2AX0 - chain A; structure by X-ray diffraction, 2.00 A resolution.

Chain A:
Name: Genome polyprotein
Organism: Hepatitis C virus
Notes: EC 2.7.7.48; fragment: NS5B RNA-directed RNA polymerase
UniProt: P26663 (POLG_HCVBK); residues 1-570 here correspond to UniProt positions 2419-2988 (UniProt number = residue number + 2418)
Chain sequence (580 residues; row label = number of the first residue in the row):
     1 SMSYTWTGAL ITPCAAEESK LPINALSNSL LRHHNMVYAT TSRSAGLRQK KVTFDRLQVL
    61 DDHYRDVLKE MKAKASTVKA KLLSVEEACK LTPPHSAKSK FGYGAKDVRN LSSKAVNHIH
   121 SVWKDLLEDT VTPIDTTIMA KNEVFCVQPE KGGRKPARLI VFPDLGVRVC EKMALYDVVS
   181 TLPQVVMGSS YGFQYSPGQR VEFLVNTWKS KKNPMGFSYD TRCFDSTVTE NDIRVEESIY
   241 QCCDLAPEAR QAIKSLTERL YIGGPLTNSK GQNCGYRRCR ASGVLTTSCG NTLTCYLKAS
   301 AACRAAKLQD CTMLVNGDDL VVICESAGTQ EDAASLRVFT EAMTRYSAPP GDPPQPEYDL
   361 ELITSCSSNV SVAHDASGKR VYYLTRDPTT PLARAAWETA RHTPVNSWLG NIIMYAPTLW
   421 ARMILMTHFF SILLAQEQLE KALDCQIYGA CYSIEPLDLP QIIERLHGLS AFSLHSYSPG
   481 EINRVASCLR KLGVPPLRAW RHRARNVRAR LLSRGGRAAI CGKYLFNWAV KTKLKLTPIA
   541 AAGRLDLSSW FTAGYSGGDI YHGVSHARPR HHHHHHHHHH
Unresolved in the structure: 541-548, 563-580
Construct notes: engineered mutation A499 (Val2917 in P26663), N506 (Ser2924 in P26663), R514 (Gln2932 in P26663), I520 (Thr2938 in P26663), A540 (Pro2958 in P26663), G543 (Ser2961 in P26663), S549 (Gly2967 in P26663), T552 (Val2970 in P26663), G563 (Ser2981 in P26663), V564 (Leu2982 in P26663), H566 (Arg2984 in P26663); expression tag (571-580)
Swiss-Prot annotation at these positions:
  - binding site (Mg(2+)): D319
Covalent attachments: compound 5X linked to C366
Small-molecule neighbours: 5X (5R-(2e-methyl-3-phenyl-allyl)-3-(benzenesulfonylamino)-4-oxo-2-thionothiazolidine): F193, P197, R200, N316, S368, L384, G410, N411, M414, Y415, Q446, I447, Y448, G449, S556

Summary:
Covalently linked compound 5X: at C366. From UniProt: Mg2+-binding residue D319.
Chain A is Genome polyprotein (Hepatitis C virus); the structure, Hepatitis C Virus NS5b RNA Polymerase in
complex with a covalent inhibitor (5x), was determined by X-ray diffraction together with 2AWZ and 2AX1 from
the same study.
